Entry 3R16 (X-ray diffraction, 1.60 A resolution); this record covers chain A.

[Chain A]
Molecule: Carbonic anhydrase 2
Source organism: Homo sapiens
Notes: EC 4.2.1.1
UniProt: P00918 (CAH2_HUMAN); the author numbering skips numbers that UniProt does not, so the offset changes along the chain: 4-125 = UniProt 4-125; 127-261 = UniProt 126-260
Chain sequence (257 residues; each row starts with the number of its first residue; note: 1 number in that range is skipped by the numbering (no residue carries it; nothing is unmodelled there)):
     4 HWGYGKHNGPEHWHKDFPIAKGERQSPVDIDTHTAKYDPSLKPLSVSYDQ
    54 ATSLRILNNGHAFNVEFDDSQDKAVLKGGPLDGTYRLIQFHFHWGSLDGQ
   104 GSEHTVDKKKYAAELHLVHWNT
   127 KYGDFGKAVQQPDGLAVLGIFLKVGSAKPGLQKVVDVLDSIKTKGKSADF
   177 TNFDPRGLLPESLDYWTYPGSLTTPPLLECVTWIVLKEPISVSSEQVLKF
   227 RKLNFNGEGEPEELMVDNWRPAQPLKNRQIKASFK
Curated features (UniProtKB/Swiss-Prot):
  - active site: H64 (Proton donor/acceptor)
  - binding site (Zn(2+)): H94, H96, H119
  - binding site (substrate): T199, T200
  - site: Y7 (Fine-tunes the proton-transfer properties of H-64), N62 (Fine-tunes the proton-transfer properties of H-64), N67 (Fine-tunes the proton-transfer properties of H-64), Q92 (Involved in the binding of some activators, including histamine and L-histidine)
  - modified residue (Phosphoserine): S166, S173
Bound ions: Zn2+: H94, H96, H119 (together with 5UN)
Ligand contacts: 5UN (N-(4-sulfamoylphenyl)-2-(thiophen-2-yl)acetamide): Q92, H94, H96, E106, H119, V121, F131, V135, V143, S197, L198, T199, T200, P202, L204, W209

[In short]
Ligands of chain A: compound 5UN. H94, H96 and H119 coordinate Zn2+. From UniProt: active-site residue H64, 3
Zn2+-binding residues and substrate-binding residues T199 and T200.
Chain A is Carbonic anhydrase 2 (Homo sapiens); the structure, Human CAII bound to
N-(4-sulfamoylphenyl)-2-(thiophen-2-yl) acetamide, was determined by X-ray diffraction (same publication as
3R17).
